3PCE - chains M and Q of the 12 polymer chains in the assembly; structure by X-ray diffraction, 2.06 A resolution.

Chain M (and Q):
Name: Protocatechuate 3,4-dioxygenase
From: Pseudomonas putida
Notes: EC 1.13.11.3; chain Q of this document is another copy of the same molecule, construct and numbering; everything in this record applies to it too
UniProt: P00437 (PCXB_PSEPU); residues 301-538 here correspond to UniProt positions 1-238 (UniProt number = residue number - 300)
Chain sequence (238 residues; row label = number of the first residue in the row):
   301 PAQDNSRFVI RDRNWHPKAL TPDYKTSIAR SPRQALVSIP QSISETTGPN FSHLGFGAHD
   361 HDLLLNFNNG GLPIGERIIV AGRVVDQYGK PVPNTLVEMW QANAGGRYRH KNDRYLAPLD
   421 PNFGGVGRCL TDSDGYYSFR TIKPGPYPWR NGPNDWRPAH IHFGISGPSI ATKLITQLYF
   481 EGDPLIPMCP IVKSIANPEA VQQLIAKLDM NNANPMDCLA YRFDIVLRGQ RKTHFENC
Disordered / not traced: 368-370, 537-538
Covalent attachments: beta-mercaptoethanol (BME) linked to C429
Bound ions: Fe ion: Y408, Y447, H460, H462 (together with 3-hydroxyphenylacetate)
Small-molecule neighbours: 3-hydroxyphenylacetate (3HP): Y408, Y447, W449, R457, H460, H462, Q477, I491

How chain M and chain Q interact:
Pairs across the interface (15):
  H361(M) - F535(Q)
  D362(M) - F535(Q)
  I379(M) - H534(Q)
  I379(M) - F535(Q)  hydrophobic
  S438(M) - F535(Q)
  R440(M) - F535(Q)
  N511(M) - V309(Q)
  N511(M) - R531(Q)  hydrogen bond (backbone-side chain)
  N512(M) - R531(Q)
  N512(M) - H534(Q)  hydrogen bond (backbone-side chain)
  A513(M) - R531(Q)  hydrogen bond (backbone-side chain)
  N514(M) - R531(Q)  hydrogen bond
  N514(M) - H534(Q)  hydrogen bond (side chain-backbone)
  N514(M) - F535(Q)
  D517(M) - F535(Q)
Other interface residues (no listed pair), chain M (11 interface residues in all): F439
Other interface residues (no listed pair), chain Q (6 interface residues in all): Y388, E536

In short:
Chain M and chain Q form an interface of 11 and 6 residues respectively; the contacts include 5 hydrogen
bonds. Among the polar pairs are N511(M)-R531(Q), N512(M)-H534(Q) and A513(M)-R531(Q). Chain M binds
3-hydroxyphenylacetate. Y408(M), Y447(M), H460(M) and H462(M) form the Fe ion site.
Both chains are Protocatechuate 3,4-dioxygenase (Pseudomonas putida). Entry 3PCE (Structure of protocatechuate
3,4-dioxygenase complexed with 3-hydroxyphenylacetate) was determined by X-ray diffraction (same publication
as 3PCB, 3PCC, 3PCF, 3PCG, 3PCH and 3PCI).
